7WAY - chains B and A of the 4 polymer chains in the assembly; structure by electron microscopy, 2.90 A resolution.

Chain B:
Molecule: 40-nt DNA strand
From: Planctomycetes bacterium
Sequence (40 nucleotides; numbered -9 to 30; the number before each row is that of its first residue; numbers below 1 keep their minus sign (DA-9 is residue -9)):
    -9 ATCGTTATACTTTGATTTTCTGCTGCAGGATGAAATCCCG
Disordered / not traced: -9 to -3

Chain A:
Molecule: dPlmCasX
From: Planctomycetes bacterium
UniProt: A0A1G3BXR9 (A0A1G3BXR9_9BACT); residues 1-978 here = UniProt positions 1-978
Sequence (978 residues; each row starts with the number of its first residue):
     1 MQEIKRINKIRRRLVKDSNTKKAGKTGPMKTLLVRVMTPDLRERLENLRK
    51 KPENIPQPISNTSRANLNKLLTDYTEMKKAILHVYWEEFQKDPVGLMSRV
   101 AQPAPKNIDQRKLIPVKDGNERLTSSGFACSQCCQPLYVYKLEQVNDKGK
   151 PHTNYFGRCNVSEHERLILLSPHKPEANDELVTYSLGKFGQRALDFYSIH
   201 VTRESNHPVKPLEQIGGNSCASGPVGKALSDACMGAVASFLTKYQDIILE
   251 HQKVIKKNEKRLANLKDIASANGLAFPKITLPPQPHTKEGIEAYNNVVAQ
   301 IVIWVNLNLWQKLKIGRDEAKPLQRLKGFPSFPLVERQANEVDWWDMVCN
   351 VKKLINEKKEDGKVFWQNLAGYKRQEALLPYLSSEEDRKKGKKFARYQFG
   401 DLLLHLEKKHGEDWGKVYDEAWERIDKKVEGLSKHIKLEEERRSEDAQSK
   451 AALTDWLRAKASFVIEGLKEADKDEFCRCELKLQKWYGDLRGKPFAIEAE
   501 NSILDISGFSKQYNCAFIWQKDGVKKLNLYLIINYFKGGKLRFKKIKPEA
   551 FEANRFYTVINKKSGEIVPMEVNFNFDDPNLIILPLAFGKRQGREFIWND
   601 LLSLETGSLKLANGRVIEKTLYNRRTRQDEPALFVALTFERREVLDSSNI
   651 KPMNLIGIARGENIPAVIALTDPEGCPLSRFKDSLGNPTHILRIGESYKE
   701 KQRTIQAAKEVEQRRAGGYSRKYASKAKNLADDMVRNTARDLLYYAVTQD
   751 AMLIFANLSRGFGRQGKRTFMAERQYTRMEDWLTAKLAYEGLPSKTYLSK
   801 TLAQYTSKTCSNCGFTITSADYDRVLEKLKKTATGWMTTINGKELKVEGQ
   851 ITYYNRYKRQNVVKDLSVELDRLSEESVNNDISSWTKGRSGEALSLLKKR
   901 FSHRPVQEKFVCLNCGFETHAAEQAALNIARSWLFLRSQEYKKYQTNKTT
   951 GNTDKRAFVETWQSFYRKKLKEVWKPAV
Disordered / not traced: 1-3, 118-124, 175-182
Differences from the reference sequence: engineered mutation Ala659 (Asp in A0A1G3BXR9), Ala756 (Glu in A0A1G3BXR9), Ala922 (Asp in A0A1G3BXR9)
Reported in the primary citation:
  - binding site for the 40-nt DNA strand: Gln945 to Gly951

Interface between chain B and chain A:
Residue-residue contacts (75; chain B residue first):
  DT1(B) with Ser384(A), phosphate contact; Glu385(A), phosphate contact; Glu386(A), sugar contact
  DT2(B) with Glu386(A), phosphate contact; Arg859(A), sugar contact
  DT3(B) with Tyr857(A), sugar contact; Arg859(A), salt bridge to the phosphate
  DG4(B) with Asn306(A), base contact; Gln311(A), base contact; Arg317(A), hydrogen bond to the phosphate
  DA5(B) with Val302(A), phosphate contact; Asn306(A), hydrogen bond to the sugar; Arg317(A), salt bridge to the phosphate
  DT6(B) with Ala299(A), phosphate contact; Ile303(A), sugar contact; Arg325(A), salt bridge to the phosphate
  DT7(B) with Arg325(A), salt bridge to the phosphate; Gln484(A), hydrogen bond to the base
  DT9(B) with Asn340(A), phosphate contact; Gly488(A), sugar contact; Asp489(A), sugar contact
  DC10(B) with Asn340(A), hydrogen bond to the phosphate; Gly492(A), sugar contact; Phe495(A), phosphate contact; Ala496(A), phosphate contact
  DT11(B) with Phe495(A), sugar contact; Ala496(A), phosphate contact; Ile497(A), hydrogen bond to the phosphate; Tyr719(A), sugar contact; Arg721(A), phosphate contact
  DG12(B) with Tyr719(A), hydrogen bond to the sugar; Arg721(A), salt bridge to the phosphate; Ala724(A), phosphate contact
  DC13(B) with Ala724(A), phosphate contact; Ser725(A), phosphate contact; Ala727(A), phosphate contact; Lys728(A), hydrogen bond to the phosphate; Met771(A), base contact
  DT14(B) with Lys728(A), salt bridge to the phosphate; Met771(A), sugar contact; Gln775(A), hydrogen bond to the phosphate; Arg778(A), salt bridge to the phosphate
  DG15(B) with Gly761(A), phosphate contact; Arg774(A), phosphate contact; Arg778(A), phosphate contact
  DC16(B) with Lys243(A), base contact; Arg760(A), salt bridge to the phosphate
  DA17(B) with Ser239(A), hydrogen bond to the base
  DG18(B) with Lys188(A), salt bridge to the phosphate; Gly235(A), sugar contact; Ser239(A), sugar contact
  DG19(B) with Lys188(A), salt bridge to the phosphate; Gly190(A), phosphate contact; Gln191(A), hydrogen bond to the phosphate; Arg615(A), base contact
  DA20(B) with Met29(A), base contact; Arg192(A), salt bridge to the phosphate; Asn613(A), sugar contact; Thr638(A), base contact
  DT21(B) with Arg192(A), hydrogen bond to the base; Asp231(A), base contact; Ser507(A), sugar contact; Tyr513(A), sugar contact
  DG22(B) with Lys227(A), hydrogen bond to the base; Gly508(A), phosphate contact; Phe509(A), phosphate contact; Ser510(A), hydrogen bond to the phosphate; Gln512(A), base contact; Tyr513(A), hydrogen bond to the base; Lys563(A), phosphate contact
  DA23(B) with Lys227(A), base contact; Gln512(A), hydrogen bond to the base; Lys562(A), phosphate contact; Lys563(A), hydrogen bond to the phosphate
  DA24(B) with Gln512(A), base contact
Interface residues without a listed pair, chain B (24 interface residues in all): DT8
Interface residues without a listed pair, chain A (70 interface residues in all): Thr31, Gln102, Phe189, Ala238, Thr242, Asn296, Leu307, Trp310, Lys485, Ala612, Glu640, Lys709, Lys726, Ala731, Ala772, Thr777, Arg856

Overview:
24 residues of chain B face 70 of chain A across their interface, with 16 hydrogen bonds and 11 salt bridges.
Among the polar pairs are DT7(B)-Gln484(A), DA17(B)-Ser239(A) and DT21(B)-Arg192(A). From the paper: a binding
site for the 40-nt DNA strand at Gln945(A).
Chain B is a 40-nt DNA strand and chain A is dPlmCasX, both from Planctomycetes bacterium; the structure,
PlmCasX-sgRNAv1-dsDNA ternary complex at nts loading state, was determined by electron microscopy (same
publication as 7WAZ, 7WB0 and 7WB1).
